PDB entry 9BGO | electron microscopy, 4.20 A resolution (low resolution: residue-level contacts below are approximate; hydrogen-bond / salt-bridge calls are withheld) | chains K and L of the 12 polymer chains in the assembly

Chain K (and L):
Name: gp72
Source organism: Pseudomonas phage vB_PaeP_DEV
Notes: chain L of this document is another copy of the same molecule, construct and numbering; everything in this record applies to it too
UniProt: A0A2K8HKQ8 (A0A2K8HKQ8_9CAUD); residues 1-521 here = UniProt positions 1-521
Chain sequence (521 residues; row label = number of the first residue in the row):
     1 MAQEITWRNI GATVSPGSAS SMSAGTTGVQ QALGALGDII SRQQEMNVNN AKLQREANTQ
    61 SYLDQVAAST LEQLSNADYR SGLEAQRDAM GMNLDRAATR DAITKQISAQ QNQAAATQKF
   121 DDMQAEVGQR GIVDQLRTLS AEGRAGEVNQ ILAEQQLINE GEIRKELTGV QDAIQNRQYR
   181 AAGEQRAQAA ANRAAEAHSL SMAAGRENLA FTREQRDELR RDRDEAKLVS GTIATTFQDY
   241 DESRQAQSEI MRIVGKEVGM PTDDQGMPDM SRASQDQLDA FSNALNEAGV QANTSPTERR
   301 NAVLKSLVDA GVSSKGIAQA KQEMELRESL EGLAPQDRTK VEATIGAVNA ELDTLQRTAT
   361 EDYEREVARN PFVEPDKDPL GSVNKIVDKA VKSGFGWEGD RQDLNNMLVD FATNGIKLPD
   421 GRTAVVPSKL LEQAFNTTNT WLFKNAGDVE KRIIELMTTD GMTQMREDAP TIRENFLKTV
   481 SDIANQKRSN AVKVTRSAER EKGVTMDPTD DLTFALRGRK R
Not modelled in the structure: 1-94, 153-161, 206-210, 504-521

How chain K and chain L interact:
Residue-residue contacts - 28 pairs, chain K then chain L:
  Ala115(K) - Arg365(L)
  Gln118(K) - Arg365(L)
  Lys119(K) - Arg357(L)
  Met123(K) - Arg357(L)
  Gln129(K) - Gln175(L)
  Arg130(K) - Gln175(L)
  Asp239(K) - Thr354(L)
  Ser243(K) - Ala350(L)
  Gln245(K) - Asp172(L)
  Gln245(K) - Asn176(L)
  Ala246(K) - Asn176(L)
  Gln247(K) - Ala347(L)
  Glu249(K) - Asp172(L)
  Glu249(K) - Ala173(L)
  Ile250(K) - Lys340(L)
  Ile250(K) - Ala343(L)
  Ile250(K) - Thr344(L)
  Arg252(K) - Lys165(L)
  Arg252(K) - Glu166(L)
  Arg252(K) - Thr168(L)
  Arg252(K) - Gly169(L)
  Thr262(K) - Lys165(L)
  Asp263(K) - Arg164(L)
  Asp263(K) - Lys165(L)
  Asp264(K) - Arg164(L)
  Asp264(K) - Thr168(L)
  Gly266(K) - Lys165(L)
  Glu287(K) - Glu501(L)
Also at the interface, not in a pair above, chain K (23 interface residues in all): Thr99, Asp122, Gln265, Gly289
Also at the interface, not in a pair above, chain L (23 interface residues in all): Arg180, Thr358, Glu361, Asp460, Lys502

In short:
Chain K and chain L each contribute 23 residues to their interface.
Both chains are gp72 (Pseudomonas phage vB_PaeP_DEV). Entry 9BGO (Pseudomonas phage DEV gp72 ejection protein
(pre-ejection conformation)) was determined by electron microscopy together with 9COD, 9BGM, 9BGN and 8VXQ
from the same study.
